PDB entry 8XZ3 | electron microscopy, 3.60 A resolution | chains A and T of the 34 polymer chains in the assembly

[Chain A]
Molecule: 23S rRNA
Organism: Mycolicibacterium smegmatis MC2 155
Sequence (3119 nucleotides; each row starts with the number of its first residue):
     2 AAGUGUUUAA GGGCGCAUGG UGGAUGCCUU GGCACUGGGA GCCGAUGAAG GACGUAGGAG
    62 GCUGCGAUAA GCCUCGGGGA GCUGUCAACC GAGCGUUGAU CCGAGGAUGU CCGAAUGGGG
   122 AAACCCGGCA CGAGUGAUGU CGUGUCACCA GGCGCUGAAU AUAUAGGCGU CUGGGGGGAA
   182 CGCGGGGAAG UGAAACAUCU CAGUACCCGU AGGAAGAGAA AACAAAAUGU GAUUCCGUGA
   242 GUAGUGGCGA GCGAAAGCGG AGGAUGGCUA AACCGUAUGC AUGUGAUACC GGGUAGGGGU
   302 UGUGUGUGCG GGGUUGUGGG ACCUAUCUUU CCGGCUCUAC CUGGCUGGAG GGCAGUGAGA
   362 AAAUGUUGUG GUUAGCGGAA AUGGCUUGGG AUGGCCUGCC GUAGACGGUG AGAGCCCGGU
   422 ACGUGAAAAC CCGACGUCUG UCUUGAUGGU GUUCCCGAGU AGCAGCGGGC CCGUGGAAUC
   482 UGCUGUGAAU CUGCCGGGAC CACCCGGUAA GCCUGAAUAC UUCCCAGUGA CCGAUAGCGG
   542 AUUAGUACCG UGAGGGAAUG GUGAAAAGUA CCCCGGGAGG GGAGUGAAAG AGUACCUGAA
   602 ACCGUGCGCU UACAAUCCGU CAGAGCCCUC GACGUGUCGU GGGGUGAUGG CGUGCCUUUU
   662 GAAGAAUGAG CCUGCGAGUC AGGGACAUGU CGCGAGGUUA ACCCGGGUGG GGUAGCCGCA
   722 GCGAAAGCGA GUCUGAAUAG GGCGUAUCCA CACAAGAGUG UGUGGUGUAG UGGUGUGUUC
   782 UGGACCCGAA GCGGAGUGAU CUACCCAUGG CCAGGGUGAA GCGCGGGUAA GACCGCGUGG
   842 AGGCCCGAAC CCACUUAGGU UGAAGACUGA GGGGAUGAGC UGUGGGUAGG GGUGAAAGGC
   902 CAAUCAAACU CCGUGAUAGC UGGUUCUCCC CGAAAUGCAU UUAGGUGCAG CGUCGCAUGU
   962 UUCUUGCCGG AGGUAGAGCU ACUGGAUGGC CGAUGGGCCC CACAGGGUUA CUGACGUCAG
  1022 CCAAACUCCG AAUGCCGGUA AGUCCAAGAG UGCGGCAGUG AGACGGCGGG GGAUAAGCUC
  1082 CGUGCGUCGA GAGGGAAACA GCCCAGAUCG CCGGCUAAGG CCCCUAAGCG UGUGCUAAGU
  1142 GGAAAAGGAU GUGCAGUCGC GAAGACAACC AGGAGGUUGG CUUAGAAGCA GCCACCCUUG
  1202 AAAGAGUGCG UAAUAGCUCA CUGGUCAAGU GAUUGUGCGC CGAUAAUGUA GCGGGGCUCA
  1262 AGCACACCGC CGAAGCCGCG GCAGCCAACG UGUUGGCUGG GUAGGGGAGC GUCCUGCAUC
  1322 CGGUGAAGCC GCCGAGUGAU CGAGUGGUGG AGGGUGUGGG AGUGAGAAUG CAGGCAUGAG
  1382 UAGCGAUUAG GCAAGUGAGA ACCUUGCCCG CCGAAAGACC AAGGGUUCCU GGGCCAGGCC
  1442 AGUCCGCCCA GGGUGAGUCG GGACCUAAGG CGAGGCCGAC AGGCGUAGUC GAUGGACAAC
  1502 GGGUUGAUAU UCCCGUACCC GUGUAUGUGC GUCCAUGAUG AAUCAGCGGU ACUAACCAUC
  1562 CAAAACCACC GUGACCGCAC CUUUCGGGGU GUGGCGUUGG UGGGGCUGCA UGGGACCUUC
  1622 GUUGGUAGUA GUCAAGCGAU GGGGUGACGC AGGAAGGUAG CCGUACCGGU CAGUGGUAAU
  1682 ACCGGGGUAA GCCUGUAGGG AGUCAGAUAG GUAAAUCCGU CUGGCAUAUA UCCUGAGAGG
  1742 UGAUGCAUAG CCGAGUGAGG CGAAUUCGGU GAUCCUAUGC UGCCGAGAAA AGCCUCUAGC
  1802 GAGGACAUAC ACGGCCCGUA CCCCAAACCA ACACAGGUGG UCAGGUAGAG AAUACUAAGG
  1862 CGUACGAGUG AACUAUGGUU AAGGAACUCG GCAAAAUGCC CCCGUAACUU CGGGAGAAGG
  1922 GGGACCCACA UGGCGUGUAA GCCUUUACGG CCCAAGCGUG AGUGGGUGGC ACAAACCAGU
  1982 GAGAAGCGAC UGUUUACUAA AAACACAGGU CCGUGCGAAG UCGCAAGACG AUGUAUACGG
  2042 ACUGACGCCU GCCCGGUGCU GGAAGGUUAA GAGGACCCGU UAACUCCCUU UGGGGGUGAA
  2102 GCGGAGAAUU UAAGCCCCAG UAAACGGCGG UGGUAACUAU AACCAUCCUA AGGUAGCGAA
  2162 AUUCCUUGUC GGGUAAGUUC CGACCUGCAC GAAUGGCGUA ACGACUUCUC AACUGUCUCA
  2222 ACCAUAGACU CGGCGAAAUU GCACUACGAG UAAAGAUGCU CGUUACGCGC GGCAGGACGA
  2282 AAAGACCCCG GGACCUUCAC UACAACUUGG UAUUGGUGCU CGAUACGGUU UGUGUAGGAU
  2342 AGGUGGGAGA CUGUGAAGCU CACACGCCAG UGUGGGUGGA GUCGUUGUUG AAAUACCACU
  2402 CUGAUCGUAU UGGGCCUCUA ACCUCGGACC GUAUAUCCGG UUCAGGGACA GUGCCUGGUG
  2462 GGUAGUUUAA CUGGGGCGGU UGCCUCCUAA AAUGUAACGG AGGCGCCCAA AGGUUCCCUC
  2522 AACCUGGACG GCAAUCAGGU GUUGAGUGUA AGUGCACAAG GGAGCUUGAC UGCGAGACGG
  2582 ACAUGUCGAG CAGGGACGAA AGUCGGGACU AGUGAUCCGG CACCUCUGAG UGGAAGGGGU
  2642 GUCGCUCAAC GGAUAAAAGG UACCCCGGGG AUAACAGGCU GAUCUUCCCC AAGAGUCCAU
  2702 AUCGACGGGA UGGUUUGGCA CCUCGAUGUC GGCUCGUCGC AUCCUGGGGC UGGAGCAGGU
  2762 CCCAAGGGUU GGGCUGUUCG CCCAUUAAAG CGGCACGCGA GCUGGGUUUA GAACGUCGUG
  2822 AGACAGUUCG GUCUCUAUCC GCCGCGCGCG UCAGAAGCUU GAGGAAACCU GUCCCUAGUA
  2882 CGAGAGGACC GGGACGGACG AACCUCUGGU AUACCAGUUG UCCCACCAGG GGCACGGCUG
  2942 GAUAGCCACG UUCGGACAGG AUAACCGCUG AAAGCAUCUA AGCGGGAAAC CUCUUCCAAG
  3002 ACCAGGCUUC UCACCCUCUA GGAGGGAUAA GGCCCCCCGC AGACCACGGG AUUGAUAGAC
  3062 CAGACCUGGA AGCCUAGUAA UAGGUGCAGG GAACUGGCAC UAACCGGCCG AAAACUUAC
Residues lining bound ligands: erythromycin a (ERY): U861, A2282, A2283, A2286, A2727, G2729, U2833, C2834, U2835

[Chain T]
Name: Large ribosomal subunit protein uL22
Organism: Mycolicibacterium smegmatis MC2 155
UniProt: A0QSD6 (RL22_MYCS2); numbering as in UniProt (aligned over 6-119)
Sequence (114 residues; numbered 6 to 119; the number before each row is that of its first residue):
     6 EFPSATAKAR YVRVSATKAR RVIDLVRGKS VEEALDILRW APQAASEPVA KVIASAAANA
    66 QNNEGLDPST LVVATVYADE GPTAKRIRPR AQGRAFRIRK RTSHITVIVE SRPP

[Interface between chain A and chain T]
Contacting residue pairs (82; chain A residue first):
  G21(A) / Arg-15(T)  salt bridge to the phosphate
  G21(A) / Asp-84(T)  sugar contact
  G21(A) / Glu-85(T)  hydrogen bond to the sugar
  G21(A) / His-109(T)  phosphate contact
  U22(A) / Arg-15(T)  salt bridge to the phosphate
  U22(A) / Glu-85(T)  sugar contact
  U22(A) / Pro-87(T)  phosphate contact
  U22(A) / His-109(T)  salt bridge to the phosphate
  C574(A) / Asn-67(T)  sugar contact
  C575(A) / Ser-60(T)  base contact
  C575(A) / Ala-63(T)  sugar contact
  G576(A) / Lys-56(T)  hydrogen bond to the sugar
  G577(A) / Lys-56(T)  hydrogen bond to the base
  G578(A) / Lys-56(T)  hydrogen bond to the base
  G580(A) / Lys-13(T)  hydrogen bond to the sugar
  G580(A) / Ala-14(T)  sugar contact
  G580(A) / Arg-15(T)  hydrogen bond to the sugar
  G580(A) / Ser-60(T)  base contact
  G581(A) / Ala-12(T)  sugar contact
  G581(A) / Lys-13(T)  hydrogen bond to the sugar
  G581(A) / Arg-15(T)  phosphate contact
  G581(A) / Asn-64(T)  hydrogen bond to the base
  G582(A) / Thr-11(T)  sugar contact
  G582(A) / Asn-64(T)  hydrogen bond to the sugar
  G582(A) / Asn-68(T)  hydrogen bond to the base
  G583(A) / Asn-68(T)  hydrogen bond to the sugar
  A595(A) / Tyr-16(T)  stacking on the base
  C603(A) / Glu-85(T)  base contact
  C604(A) / Arg-25(T)  hydrogen bond to the sugar
  G605(A) / Arg-25(T)  phosphate contact
  G605(A) / Tyr-82(T)  base contact
  U606(A) / Arg-32(T)  sugar contact
  U606(A) / Tyr-82(T)  sugar contact
  U862(A) / Arg-95(T)  phosphate contact
  U862(A) / Ala-96(T)  phosphate contact
  U862(A) / Arg-99(T)  hydrogen bond to the sugar
  U862(A) / Phe-101(T)  sugar contact
  G863(A) / Arg-95(T)  salt bridge to the phosphate
  G863(A) / Ala-96(T)  base contact
  G863(A) / Gln-97(T)  base contact
  G866(A) / Gln-97(T)  hydrogen bond to the phosphate
  G866(A) / Gly-98(T)  base contact
  G1375(A) / Lys-90(T)  salt bridge to the phosphate
  C1376(A) / Lys-90(T)  salt bridge to the phosphate
  A1377(A) / Arg-106(T)  salt bridge to the phosphate
  G1381(A) / Ser-20(T)  hydrogen bond to the base
  G1381(A) / Thr-22(T)  base contact
  G1381(A) / Lys-23(T)  base contact
  G1381(A) / Arg-106(T)  base contact
  A1383(A) / Arg-95(T)  base contact
  C1436(A) / Arg-18(T)  hydrogen bond to the sugar
  A1437(A) / Arg-18(T)  salt bridge to the phosphate
  A1437(A) / Arg-91(T)  phosphate contact
  G1438(A) / Arg-91(T)  salt bridge to the phosphate
  G1438(A) / Lys-105(T)  phosphate contact
  G1439(A) / Arg-93(T)  salt bridge to the phosphate
  C1440(A) / Arg-93(T)  sugar contact
  A1832(A) / Pro-94(T)  base contact
  A1832(A) / Arg-95(T)  hydrogen bond to the base
  A1832(A) / Gly-98(T)  hydrogen bond to the base
  A1832(A) / Arg-99(T)  hydrogen bond to the base
  A1832(A) / Ala-100(T)  base contact
  C1833(A) / Pro-94(T)  base contact
  C1833(A) / Arg-95(T)  base contact
  G2233(A) / Arg-26(T)  salt bridge to the phosphate
  G2233(A) / Pro-47(T)  sugar contact
  G2233(A) / Gln-48(T)  hydrogen bond to the phosphate
  G2234(A) / Arg-26(T)  salt bridge to the phosphate
  G2234(A) / Gln-48(T)  phosphate contact
  G2234(A) / Ala-49(T)  hydrogen bond to the phosphate
  C2235(A) / Lys-23(T)  salt bridge to the phosphate
  G2236(A) / Lys-23(T)  hydrogen bond to the base
  G2236(A) / Ile-103(T)  phosphate contact
  G2236(A) / Arg-104(T)  phosphate contact
  G2236(A) / Lys-105(T)  salt bridge to the phosphate
  A2237(A) / Arg-95(T)  hydrogen bond to the base
  A2237(A) / Phe-101(T)  sugar contact
  A2237(A) / Arg-102(T)  hydrogen bond to the sugar
  A2237(A) / Ile-103(T)  sugar contact
  A2237(A) / Arg-104(T)  salt bridge to the phosphate
  A2238(A) / Phe-101(T)  sugar contact
  A2238(A) / Arg-104(T)  salt bridge to the phosphate
Other interface residues (no listed pair), chain A (42 interface residues in all): G20, G23, G607, A865, U2837
Other interface residues (no listed pair), chain T (50 interface residues in all): Val-19, Ala-50, Ala-59, Val-81, Ala-83, Gly-86, Thr-88

[Summary]
The interface between chain A and chain T involves 42 residues on one side and 50 on the other; the contacts
include 24 hydrogen bonds, 16 salt bridges and 1 aromatic stacking contact. Polar pairs include
G577(A)/Lys-56(T), G578(A)/Lys-56(T) and G581(A)/Asn-64(T).
Here chain A is 23S rRNA and chain T is Large ribosomal subunit protein uL22, both from Mycolicibacterium
smegmatis MC2 155. Entry 8XZ3 (Mycobacterium smegmatis 50S ribosomal subunit with Erythromycin) was determined
by electron microscopy (same publication as 8KAB).
